8SSA - chains B and D of the 6 polymer chains in the assembly; structure by electron microscopy, 3.88 A resolution.

Chain B (and D):
Protein: Glutamate receptor 2, Voltage-dependent calcium channel gamma-5 subunit chimera
Source organism: Rattus norvegicus
Notes: chain D of this document is another copy of the same molecule, construct and numbering; everything in this record applies to it too
UniProt: chimeric construct of P19491, Q8VHW8: residues 10-826 from P19491 (GRIA2_RAT), isoform P19491-2 positions 25-841 (UniProt number = residue number + 15); residues 832-1035 from Q8VHW8 positions 4-207 (UniProt number = residue number - 828)
Sequence (1026 residues; row label = number of the first residue in the row):
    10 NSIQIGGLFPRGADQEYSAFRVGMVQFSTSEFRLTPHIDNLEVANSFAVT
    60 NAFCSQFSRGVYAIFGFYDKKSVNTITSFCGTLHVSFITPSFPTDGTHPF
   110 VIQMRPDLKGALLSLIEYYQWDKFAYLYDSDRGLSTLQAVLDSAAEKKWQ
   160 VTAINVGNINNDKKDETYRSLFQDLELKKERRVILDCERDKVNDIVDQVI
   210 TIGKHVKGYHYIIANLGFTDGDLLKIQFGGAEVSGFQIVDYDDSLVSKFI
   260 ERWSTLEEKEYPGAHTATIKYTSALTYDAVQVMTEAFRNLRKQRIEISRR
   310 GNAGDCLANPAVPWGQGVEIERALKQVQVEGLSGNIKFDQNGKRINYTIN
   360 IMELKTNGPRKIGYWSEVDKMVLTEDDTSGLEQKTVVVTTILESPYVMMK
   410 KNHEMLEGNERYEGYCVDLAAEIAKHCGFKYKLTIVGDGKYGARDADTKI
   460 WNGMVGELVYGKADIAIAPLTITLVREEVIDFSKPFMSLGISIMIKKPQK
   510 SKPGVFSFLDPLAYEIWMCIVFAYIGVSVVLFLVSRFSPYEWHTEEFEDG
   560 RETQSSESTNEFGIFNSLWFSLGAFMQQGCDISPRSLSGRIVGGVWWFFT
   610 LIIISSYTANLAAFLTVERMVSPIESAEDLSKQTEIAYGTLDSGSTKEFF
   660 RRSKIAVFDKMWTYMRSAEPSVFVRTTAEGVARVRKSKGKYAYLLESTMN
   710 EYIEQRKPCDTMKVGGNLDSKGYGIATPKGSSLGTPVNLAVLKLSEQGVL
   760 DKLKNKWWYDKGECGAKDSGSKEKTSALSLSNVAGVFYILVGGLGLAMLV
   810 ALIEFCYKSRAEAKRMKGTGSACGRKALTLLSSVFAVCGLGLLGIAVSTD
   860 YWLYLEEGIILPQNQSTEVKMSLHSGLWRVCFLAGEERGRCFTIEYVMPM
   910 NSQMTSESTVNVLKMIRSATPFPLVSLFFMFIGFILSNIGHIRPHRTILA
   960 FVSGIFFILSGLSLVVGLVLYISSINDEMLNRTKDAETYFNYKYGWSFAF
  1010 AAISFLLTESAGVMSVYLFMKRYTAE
Unresolved in the structure: 549-568, 822-1035
Construct notes: conflict Glu-241 (Asn256 in P19491), Leu-382 (Val397 in P19491), Glu-384 (Gly405 in P19491), Asp-385 (Asn406 in P19491), Gln-392 (Asn413 in P19491), Ser-754 (Asn775 in P19491), Val-758 (Leu779 in P19491); linker (827-831)
Disulfide bonds: Cys-63/Cys-315, Cys-718/Cys-773
Residues lining bound ligands:
  - glutamic acid (GLU): Tyr-450, Pro-478, Leu-479, Thr-480, Arg-485, Leu-650, Asp-651, Gly-653, Ser-654, Thr-655, Glu-705, Tyr-732
  - spermidine (SPD): Gln-586, Gln-587, Gly-588, Cys-589
Curated features (UniProtKB/Swiss-Prot):
  - glycosylation: Asn-355 (N-linked (GlcNAc...) asparagine)

Chain B / chain D interface:
Contacting residue pairs (19):
  Arg-178(B) / Phe-237(D)
  Ile-209(B) / Ile-209(D)  hydrophobic
  Ile-209(B) / His-214(D)  hydrogen bond (backbone-side chain)
  Thr-210(B) / His-214(D)
  Thr-210(B) / Lys-234(D)
  Thr-210(B) / Phe-237(D)
  Ile-211(B) / His-214(D)
  Ile-211(B) / Gly-238(D)
  Gly-212(B) / His-214(D)
  Gly-212(B) / Val-215(D)
  His-214(B) / Ile-209(D)  hydrogen bond (side chain-backbone)
  His-214(B) / Thr-210(D)
  His-214(B) / Gly-212(D)
  Val-215(B) / Gly-212(D)
  Val-215(B) / Val-215(D)  hydrophobic
  Lys-234(B) / Thr-210(D)
  Phe-237(B) / Arg-178(D)
  Phe-237(B) / Thr-210(D)
  Gly-238(B) / Ile-211(D)

Overview:
Chain B and chain D each contribute 10 residues to their interface; the contacts include 2 hydrogen bonds. Its
one hydrogen-bonded contact is Ile-209(B)/His-214(D). Ligands of chain B: glutamic acid and spermidine.
Chain B and chain D are both Glutamate receptor 2, Voltage-dependent calcium channel gamma-5 subunit chimera
(Rattus norvegicus); the structure, Structure of AMPA receptor GluA2 complex with auxiliary subunits TARP
gamma-5 and cornichon-2 bound to glutamate ..., was determined by electron microscopy together with 8SS2,
8SS3, 8SS4, 8SS6, 8SS7 and 8SSB from the same study.
